4R8X - chains A and C of the 4 polymer chains in the assembly; structure by X-ray diffraction, 1.40 A resolution.

[Chain A (and C)]
Protein: Uricase
From: Bacillus fastidiosus
Notes: EC 3.1.2.4; chain C of this document is another copy of the same molecule, construct and numbering; everything in this record applies to it too
UniProt: C5HDG5 (C5HDG5_9BACI); residues 3-322 here correspond to UniProt positions 1-320 (UniProt number = residue number - 2)
Amino-acid sequence (322 residues; row label = number of the first residue in the row):
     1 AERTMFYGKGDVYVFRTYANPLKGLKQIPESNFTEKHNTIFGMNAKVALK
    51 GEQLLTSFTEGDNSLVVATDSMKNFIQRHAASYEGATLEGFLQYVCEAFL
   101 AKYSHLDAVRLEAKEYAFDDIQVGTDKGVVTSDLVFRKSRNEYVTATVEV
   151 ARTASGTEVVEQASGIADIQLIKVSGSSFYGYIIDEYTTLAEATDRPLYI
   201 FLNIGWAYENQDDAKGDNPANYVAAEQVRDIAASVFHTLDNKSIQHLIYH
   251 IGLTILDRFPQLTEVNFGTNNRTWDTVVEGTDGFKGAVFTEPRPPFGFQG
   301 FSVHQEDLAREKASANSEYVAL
Unresolved in the structure: 1, 281-286 (chain C: 1, 176-177, 190-196, 281-283)
Differences from the reference sequence: expression tag (1-2); conflict Val144 (Ala142 in C5HDG5)

[How chain A and chain C interact]
Pairs across the interface (140; chain A residue first):
  Arg3(A) with Phe301(C); Ser302(C), hydrogen bond (side chain-backbone); His304(C); Asp307(C), salt bridge; Arg310(C)
  Thr4(A) with Gly300(C); Phe301(C); Ser302(C), hydrogen bond (backbone-side chain)
  Met5(A) with Gly300(C); Phe301(C), hydrophobic
  Phe6(A) with Phe298(C), hydrophobic; Gln299(C); Gly300(C), hydrogen bond (backbone-backbone)
  Tyr7(A) with Gln245(C); Phe298(C); Gln299(C)
  Gly8(A) with Gly297(C); Phe298(C), hydrogen bond (backbone-backbone)
  Lys9(A) with Pro295(C); Phe296(C); Gly297(C); Phe298(C)
  Gly10(A) with Pro295(C); Phe296(C), hydrogen bond (backbone-backbone); Phe298(C)
  Asp11(A) with Pro294(C); Pro295(C); Phe296(C)
  Tyr13(A) with Pro294(C), hydrophobic
  Lys46(A) with Phe298(C)
  Val47(A) with Phe298(C)
  Ala48(A) with Phe298(C), hydrophobic
  Ser57(A) with Ser243(C); Gln245(C)
  Phe58(A) with Gln245(C); His246(C); Tyr249(C); Phe301(C), hydrophobic
  Thr59(A) with Tyr249(C)
  Glu60(A) with Lys242(C)
  Gly61(A) with Lys242(C); His246(C)
  Asn63(A) with Phe179(C); Tyr180(C), hydrogen bond (side chain-backbone); Gly181(C); Tyr182(C); Lys242(C)
  Ser64(A) with Gly181(C); Ile183(C)
  Leu65(A) with Ile183(C)
  Val66(A) with Tyr182(C); Ile183(C), hydrogen bond (backbone-backbone)
  Val67(A) with Ile183(C), hydrophobic
  Ala68(A) with Tyr182(C), hydrophobic
  Thr69(A) with Gly297(C)
  Asp70(A) with Thr189(C), hydrogen bond
  Ser71(A) with Tyr187(C); Thr188(C)
  Lys73(A) with Pro295(C)
  Asn74(A) with Tyr187(C), hydrogen bond (side chain-backbone); Thr189(C), hydrogen bond
  Phe75(A) with Tyr187(C)
  Arg78(A) with Glu186(C), hydrogen bond (side chain-backbone); Tyr187(C)
  His79(A) with Tyr187(C)
  Lys102(A) with Asp185(C); Glu186(C), salt bridge
  Tyr103(A) with Asp185(C), hydrogen bond; Tyr187(C)
  His105(A) with Ile183(C)
  Phe179(A) with Asn63(C)
  Tyr180(A) with Asn63(C), hydrogen bond (backbone-side chain)
  Gly181(A) with Asn63(C); Ser64(C)
  Tyr182(A) with Asn63(C); Val66(C); Ala68(C), hydrophobic
  Ile183(A) with Ser64(C); Leu65(C); Val66(C), hydrogen bond (backbone-backbone); Val67(C), hydrophobic; His105(C)
  Asp185(A) with Lys102(C); Tyr103(C), hydrogen bond
  Glu186(A) with Arg78(C), hydrogen bond (backbone-side chain); Lys102(C), salt bridge
  Tyr187(A) with Ser71(C); Asn74(C), hydrogen bond (backbone-side chain); Phe75(C); Arg78(C); His79(C); Lys102(C); Tyr103(C)
  Thr188(A) with Ser71(C)
  Thr189(A) with Asp70(C), hydrogen bond; Asn74(C), hydrogen bond
  Leu190(A) with Asp70(C)
  Lys242(A) with Gly61(C); Asn63(C), hydrogen bond (backbone-side chain)
  Ser243(A) with Ser57(C)
  Gln245(A) with Tyr7(C); Ser57(C); Phe58(C)
  His246(A) with Ser57(C); Phe58(C); Gly61(C)
  Tyr249(A) with Phe58(C); Thr59(C)
  Pro294(A) with Asp11(C); Tyr13(C), hydrophobic
  Pro295(A) with Lys9(C); Gly10(C); Asp11(C); Lys73(C)
  Phe296(A) with Gly8(C); Lys9(C); Gly10(C), hydrogen bond (backbone-backbone); Asp11(C)
  Gly297(A) with Gly8(C); Lys9(C)
  Phe298(A) with Phe6(C), hydrophobic; Tyr7(C); Gly8(C), hydrogen bond (backbone-backbone); Lys9(C); Gly10(C); Lys46(C); Val47(C); Ala48(C), hydrophobic
  Gln299(A) with Phe6(C)
  Gly300(A) with Thr4(C); Met5(C); Phe6(C), hydrogen bond (backbone-backbone)
  Phe301(A) with Arg3(C); Thr4(C); Met5(C), hydrophobic; Phe58(C), hydrophobic
  Ser302(A) with Arg3(C), hydrogen bond (backbone-side chain); Thr4(C), hydrogen bond (side chain-backbone)
  His304(A) with Arg3(C)
  Asp307(A) with Arg3(C), salt bridge
Interface residues without a listed pair, chain A (68 interface residues in all): Val12, Leu55, Ile248, Val303, Arg310, Glu311
Interface residues without a listed pair, chain C (67 interface residues in all): Val12, Leu55, Glu60, Thr69, Ile248, Val303, Glu311

[In short]
Chain A and chain C form an interface of 68 and 67 residues respectively, with 25 hydrogen bonds and 4 salt
bridges. Among the polar pairs are Arg3(A)-Asp307(C), Lys102(A)-Glu186(C) and Arg3(A)-Ser302(C).
Chain A and chain C are both Uricase (Bacillus fastidiosus); the structure, Crystal structure of a uricase
from Bacillus fastidious, was determined by X-ray diffraction (same publication as 4R99).
